Entry 3WV8 (X-ray diffraction, 1.80 A resolution); this record covers chains A and B.

# Chain A (and B)
Molecule: Hmd co-occurring protein HcgE
Organism: Methanothermobacter marburgensis
Notes: EC 2.7.7.-; chain B of this document is another copy of the same molecule, construct and numbering; everything in this record applies to it too
UniProtKB: D9PY12 (D9PY12_METTM); residues 1-212 here = UniProt positions 1-212
Chain sequence (218 residues; row label = number of the first residue in the row):
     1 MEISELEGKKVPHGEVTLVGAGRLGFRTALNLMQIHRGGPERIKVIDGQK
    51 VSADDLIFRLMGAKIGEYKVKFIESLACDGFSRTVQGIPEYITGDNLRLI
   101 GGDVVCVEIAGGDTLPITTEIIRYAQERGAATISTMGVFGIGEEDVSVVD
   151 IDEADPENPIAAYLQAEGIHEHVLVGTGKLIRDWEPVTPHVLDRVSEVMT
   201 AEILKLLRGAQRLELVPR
Not modelled in the structure: 1-9, 211-218
Sequence notes: expression tag (213-218)
Small-molecule neighbours: ATP (adenosine-5'-triphosphate): V19, G20, A21, G22, R23, L24, G25, I46, D47, G48, Q49, K69, E90, Y91, I92, E108, I109, A110, I117, V138, V187, L192
Reported in the primary citation:
  - catalytic residues: R23, H36 (proposed by the authors, not directly observed)

# Interface between chain A and chain B
Residue-residue contacts - 27 pairs, chain A then chain B:
  H13(A) - D79(B)  salt bridge
  E41(A) - D79(B)
  R42(A) - D79(B)  salt bridge
  Y68(A) - R98(B)
  E74(A) - R42(B)
  E74(A) - Q86(B)
  D79(A) - P12(B)
  D79(A) - E41(B)
  D79(A) - R42(B)  salt bridge
  V85(A) - Q86(B)  hydrogen bond (backbone-side chain)
  Q86(A) - E74(B)  hydrogen bond
  Q86(A) - V85(B)
  Q86(A) - Q86(B)
  G87(A) - Q86(B)
  I88(A) - Q86(B)
  P89(A) - R98(B)  hydrogen bond (backbone-side chain)
  P89(A) - L99(B)
  E90(A) - E90(B)
  E90(A) - N96(B)
  E90(A) - R98(B)
  E90(A) - L99(B)
  N96(A) - E90(B)
  R98(A) - Y68(B)
  R98(A) - K71(B)  hydrogen bond (backbone-side chain)
  R98(A) - P89(B)  hydrogen bond (side chain-backbone)
  L99(A) - P89(B)  hydrophobic
  L99(A) - E90(B)
Also at the interface, not in a pair above, chain A (17 interface residues in all): T84, Y124
Also at the interface, not in a pair above, chain B (16 interface residues in all): H13, T84

# Summary
17 residues of chain A face 16 of chain B across their interface; the contacts include 5 hydrogen bonds and 3
salt bridges. Among the polar pairs are H13(A)-D79(B), R42(A)-D79(B) and V85(A)-Q86(B). Chain A binds ATP.
From the paper: catalytic residues R23(A) and H36(A).
Both chains are Hmd co-occurring protein HcgE (Methanothermobacter marburgensis). Entry 3WV8 (ATP-bound HcgE
from Methanothermobacter marburgensis) was determined by X-ray diffraction together with 3WV7, 3WV9, 3WVA and
3WVC from the same study.
